PDB entry 8KG8 | electron microscopy, 4.23 A resolution (low resolution: residue-level contacts below are approximate; hydrogen-bond / salt-bridge calls are withheld) | chains 2 and 6 of the 18 polymer chains in the assembly

== Chain 2 ==
Name: DNA replication licensing factor MCM2
Source organism: Saccharomyces cerevisiae S288C
Notes: EC 3.6.4.12
UniProt: P29469 (MCM2_YEAST); numbering as in UniProt (aligned over 1-868)
Chain sequence (868 residues; each row starts with the number of its first residue):
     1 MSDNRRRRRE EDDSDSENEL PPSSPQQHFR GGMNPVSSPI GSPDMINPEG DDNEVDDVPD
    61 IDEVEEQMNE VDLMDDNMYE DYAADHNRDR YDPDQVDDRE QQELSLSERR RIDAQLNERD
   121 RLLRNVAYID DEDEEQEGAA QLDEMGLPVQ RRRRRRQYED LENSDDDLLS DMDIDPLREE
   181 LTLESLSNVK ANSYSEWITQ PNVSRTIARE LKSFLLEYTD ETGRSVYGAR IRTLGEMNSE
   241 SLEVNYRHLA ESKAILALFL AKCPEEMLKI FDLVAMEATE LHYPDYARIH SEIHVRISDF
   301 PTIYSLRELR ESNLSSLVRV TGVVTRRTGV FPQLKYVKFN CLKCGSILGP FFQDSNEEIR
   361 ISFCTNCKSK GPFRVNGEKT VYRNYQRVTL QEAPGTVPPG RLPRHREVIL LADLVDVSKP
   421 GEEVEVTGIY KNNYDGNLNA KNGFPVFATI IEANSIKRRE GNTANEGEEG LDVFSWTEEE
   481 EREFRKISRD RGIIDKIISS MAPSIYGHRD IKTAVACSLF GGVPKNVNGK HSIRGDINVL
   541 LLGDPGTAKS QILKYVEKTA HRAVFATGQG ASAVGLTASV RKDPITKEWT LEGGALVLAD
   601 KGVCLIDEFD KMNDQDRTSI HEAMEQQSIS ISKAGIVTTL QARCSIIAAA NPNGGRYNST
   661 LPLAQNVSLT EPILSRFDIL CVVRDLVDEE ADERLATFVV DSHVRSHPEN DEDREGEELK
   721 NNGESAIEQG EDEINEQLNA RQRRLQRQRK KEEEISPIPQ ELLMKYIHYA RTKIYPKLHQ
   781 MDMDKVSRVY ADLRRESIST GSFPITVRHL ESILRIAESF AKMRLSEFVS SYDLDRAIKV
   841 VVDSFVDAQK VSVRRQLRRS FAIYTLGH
Unresolved in the structure: 1-179, 711-737
Ion coordination: Zn2+: C341, C344, C364; Mg2+: S550 (together with ADP)
Residues lining bound ligands:
  - ADP (adenosine-5'-diphosphate): S504, I505, Y506, H508, D544, P545, G546, T547, A548, K549, S550, Q551, L695, V699
  - ATP-gamma-S (AGS; phosphothiophosphoric acid-adenylate ester): H531, E625, Q626, R676, V807, R808, E811
UniProt features mapped onto this chain:
  - zinc finger: C341 to C367 (C4-type)
  - motif: S675 to D678 (Arginine finger)
  - binding site (ATP): G543 to S550
  - modified residue (Phosphoserine): S14, S16, S23, S164, S170
  - natural variant: E392 (E392K: In allele MCM2-1)
  - mutagenesis: C364 (C364Y/F/S/H: Loss of activity), C367 (C367Y/F/S/H: Loss of activity), K549 (K549A: Reduces MCM2-7 complex helicase activity. Abolishes MCM2-7 complex helicase activity; when associated with MCM5 A-422. Reduces MCM2-7 complex helicase activity; when associated with MCM3 A-415), R676 (R676A: Loss of MCM2-7 complex helicase activity)

== Chain 6 ==
Name: DNA replication licensing factor MCM6
Source organism: Saccharomyces cerevisiae S288C
Notes: EC 3.6.4.12
UniProt: P53091 (MCM6_YEAST); residues 1-1017 here = UniProt positions 1-1017
Chain sequence (1017 residues; row label = number of the first residue in the row):
     1 MSSPFPADTP SSNRPSNSSP PPSSIGAGFG SSSGLDSQIG SRLHFPSSSQ PHVSNSQTGP
    61 FVNDSTQFSS QRLQTDGSAT NDMEGNEPAR SFKSRALNHV KKVDDVTGEK VREAFEQFLE
   121 DFSVQSTDTG EVEKVYRAQI EFMKIYDLNT IYIDYQHLSM RENGALAMAI SEQYYRFLPF
   181 LQKGLRRVVR KYAPELLNTS DSLKRSEGDE GQADEDEQQD DDMNGSSLPR DSGSSAAPGN
   241 GTSAMATRSI TTSTSPEQTE RVFQISFFNL PTVHRIRDIR SEKIGSLLSI SGTVTRTSEV
   301 RPELYKASFT CDMCRAIVDN VEQSFKYTEP TFCPNPSCEN RAFWTLNVTR SRFLDWQKVR
   361 IQENANEIPT GSMPRTLDVI LRGDSVERAK PGDRCKFTGV EIVVPDVTQL GLPGVKPSST
   421 LDTRGISKTT EGLNSGVTGL RSLGVRDLTY KISFLACHVI SIGSNIGASS PDANSNNRET
   481 ELQMAANLQA NNVYQDNERD QEVFLNSLSS DEINELKEMV KDEHIYDKLV RSIAPAVFGH
   541 EAVKKGILLQ MLGGVHKSTV EGIKLRGDIN ICVVGDPSTS KSQFLKYVVG FAPRSVYTSG
   601 KASSAAGLTA AVVRDEEGGD YTIEAGALML ADNGICCIDE FDKMDISDQV AIHEAMEQQT
   661 ISIAKAGIHA TLNARTSILA AANPVGGRYN RKLSLRGNLN MTAPIMSRFD LFFVILDDCN
   721 EKIDTELASH IVDLHMKRDE AIEPPFSAEQ LRRYIKYART FKPILTKEAR SYLVEKYKEL
   781 RKDDAQGFSR SSYRITVRQL ESMIRLSEAI ARANCVDEIT PSFIAEAYDL LRQSIIRVDV
   841 DDVEMDEEFD NIESQSHAAS GNNDDNDDGT GSGVITSEPP ADIEEGQSEA TARPGTSEKK
   901 KTTVTYDKYV SMMNMIVRKI AEVDREGAEE LTAVDIVDWY LLQKENDLGS LAEYWEERRL
   961 AFKVIKRLVK DRILMEIHGT RHNLRDLENE ENENNKTVYV IHPNCEVLDQ LEPQDSS
Unresolved in the structure: 1-99, 125-129, 198-256, 420-433, 464-498, 617-619, 738-741, 839-1017
Ion coordination: Zn2+: C311, C314, C333, C338; Mg2+: S582 (together with ATP-gamma-S)
Residues lining bound ligands:
  - ADP (adenosine-5'-diphosphate): E657, Q658, R708, V797, R798, E801
  - ATP-gamma-S (AGS; phosphothiophosphoric acid-adenylate ester): A536, V537, F538, H540, D576, P577, S578, T579, S580, K581, S582, Q583, D639, E640, N683, L727, H730, I731
UniProt features mapped onto this chain:
  - motif: S707 to D710 (Arginine finger)
  - binding site (ATP): G575 to S582
  - modified residue: S78 (Phosphoserine), S249 (Phosphoserine), S372 (Phosphoserine), T766 (Phosphothreonine)
  - mutagenesis: K581 (K581A: Loss of MCM2-7 complex helicase activity)

== How chain 2 and chain 6 interact ==
Residue-residue contacts - 147 pairs, chain 2 then chain 6:
  V189(2) - E257(6)
  N192(2) - E257(6)
  N192(2) - Q258(6)
  Y194(2) - E257(6)
  R307(2) - E387(6)
  L309(2) - V300(6)
  R310(2) - V300(6)
  R310(2) - D355(6)
  E311(2) - P302(6)
  E311(2) - F353(6)
  E311(2) - D355(6)
  S362(2) - D312(6)
  F363(2) - D312(6)
  F363(2) - M313(6)
  K368(2) - E339(6)
  P394(2) - A670(6)
  P399(2) - M629(6)
  P399(2) - L630(6)
  G400(2) - A625(6)
  G400(2) - L630(6)
  R401(2) - K390(6)
  R401(2) - P391(6)
  R401(2) - D393(6)
  R404(2) - T297(6)
  R404(2) - S298(6)
  R404(2) - E299(6)
  R404(2) - V300(6)
  R404(2) - Q357(6)
  R404(2) - E387(6)
  H405(2) - E299(6)
  R406(2) - E299(6)
  R406(2) - V300(6)
  N432(2) - F353(6)
  Y434(2) - Y327(6)
  Y434(2) - L412(6)
  Y434(2) - P413(6)
  G436(2) - V415(6)
  N437(2) - V415(6)
  L438(2) - R301(6)
  N439(2) - F325(6)
  N439(2) - K326(6)
  N439(2) - Y327(6)
  N439(2) - V407(6)
  N439(2) - L412(6)
  A440(2) - V407(6)
  A440(2) - T408(6)
  A440(2) - V415(6)
  N442(2) - W356(6)
  G443(2) - F325(6)
  G443(2) - V407(6)
  F444(2) - E303(6)
  F444(2) - F325(6)
  F444(2) - W356(6)
  F444(2) - I380(6)
  P445(2) - L304(6)
  P445(2) - Q323(6)
  P445(2) - S324(6)
  P445(2) - F325(6)
  P445(2) - K326(6)
  V446(2) - R301(6)
  V446(2) - P302(6)
  V446(2) - E303(6)
  F447(2) - P302(6)
  F447(2) - Y327(6)
  F447(2) - F353(6)
  T449(2) - P302(6)
  P503(2) - E561(6)
  S504(2) - T559(6)
  S504(2) - E561(6)
  S504(2) - I563(6)
  P545(2) - P704(6)
  P545(2) - R798(6)
  G546(2) - V797(6)
  G546(2) - R798(6)
  S550(2) - Q658(6)
  Q551(2) - I563(6)
  Q551(2) - Q658(6)
  K554(2) - Q658(6)
  K554(2) - T660(6)
  K558(2) - E561(6)
  V564(2) - H669(6)
  F565(2) - S662(6)
  F565(2) - H669(6)
  T567(2) - E654(6)
  T567(2) - S662(6)
  Q569(2) - K665(6)
  G570(2) - S662(6)
  G570(2) - I663(6)
  G570(2) - A664(6)
  G570(2) - K665(6)
  A571(2) - A664(6)
  A571(2) - K665(6)
  S572(2) - A664(6)
  S572(2) - K665(6)
  V574(2) - K665(6)
  G575(2) - A664(6)
  G575(2) - K665(6)
  S579(2) - G667(6)
  R581(2) - D620(6)
  E592(2) - G667(6)
  E608(2) - V650(6)
  E608(2) - H653(6)
  E608(2) - E654(6)
  K611(2) - H653(6)
  N651(2) - P704(6)
  R656(2) - S792(6)
  R656(2) - Y793(6)
  D685(2) - R781(6)
  D685(2) - S791(6)
  D685(2) - S792(6)
  D685(2) - T796(6)
  L686(2) - R781(6)
  L686(2) - S789(6)
  L686(2) - R790(6)
  L686(2) - S791(6)
  V687(2) - R781(6)
  V687(2) - R790(6)
  V687(2) - S792(6)
  D692(2) - R781(6)
  E693(2) - V774(6)
  E693(2) - K778(6)
  A696(2) - Y777(6)
  A696(2) - L800(6)
  V699(2) - L800(6)
  V700(2) - L765(6)
  V700(2) - R770(6)
  D701(2) - R770(6)
  S702(2) - T559(6)
  H703(2) - K557(6)
  H703(2) - L565(6)
  H703(2) - I804(6)
  V704(2) - R770(6)
  S706(2) - K557(6)
  S706(2) - S558(6)
  S706(2) - T559(6)
  S706(2) - L565(6)
  H707(2) - K557(6)
  H707(2) - K762(6)
  H707(2) - P763(6)
  H707(2) - I764(6)
  P708(2) - V555(6)
  P708(2) - K557(6)
  P708(2) - K762(6)
  E709(2) - K762(6)
  N710(2) - I764(6)
  E752(2) - V560(6)
  I755(2) - V560(6)
Other interface residues (no listed pair), chain 2 (84 interface residues in all): E460, I505, A566, D607, G654, E689, L695, T697, Q748, K751
Other interface residues (no listed pair), chain 6 (92 interface residues in all): F343, L346, L354, G392, V404, G414, K564, A666, L672, S707, R708, L773, E775, K782, I795, E801

== In short ==
The interface between chain 2 and chain 6 involves 84 residues on one side and 92 on the other. ADP is bound
between chain 2 and chain 6. Bound to chain 2: ATP-gamma-S. Bound to chain 6: ATP-gamma-S.
Here chain 2 is DNA replication licensing factor MCM2 and chain 6 is DNA replication licensing factor MCM6,
both from Saccharomyces cerevisiae S288C. Entry 8KG8 (Yeast replisome in state II) was determined by electron
microscopy, deposited together with 8W7S, 8KG6, 8KG9 and 8W7M.
